7JFO - chains B and C of the 24 polymer chains in the assembly; structure by electron microscopy, 2.13 A resolution.

# Chain B
Name: Ribulose bisphosphate carboxylase small chain 2, chloroplastic
From: Chlamydomonas reinhardtii
Notes: EC 4.1.1.39
Reference sequence: P08475 (RBS2_CHLRE); residues -44 to 140 here correspond to UniProt positions 1-185 (UniProt number = residue number + 45)
Sequence (185 residues; numbered -44 to 140; the number before each row is that of its first residue; numbers below 1 keep their minus sign (Met-44 is residue -44)):
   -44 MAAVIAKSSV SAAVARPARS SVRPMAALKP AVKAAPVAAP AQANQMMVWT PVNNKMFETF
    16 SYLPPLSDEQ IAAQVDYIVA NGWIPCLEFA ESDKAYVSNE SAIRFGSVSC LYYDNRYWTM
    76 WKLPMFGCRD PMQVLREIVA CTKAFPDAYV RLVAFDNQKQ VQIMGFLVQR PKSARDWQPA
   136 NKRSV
Disordered / not traced: -44 to 0, 139-140
UniProt features mapped onto this chain:
  - modified residue: Met1 (N-methylmethionine)
From the paper describing this entry:
  - mutagenesis - D23A/E24A, M87D/V94D: decreased growth

# Chain C
Name: Ribulose bisphosphate carboxylase large chain
From: Chlamydomonas reinhardtii
Notes: EC 4.1.1.39
Reference sequence: P00877 (RBL_CHLRE); residues 1-475 here = UniProt positions 1-475
Sequence (475 residues; each row starts with the number of its first residue):
     1 MVPQTETKAG AGFKAGVKDY RLTYYTPDYV VRDTDILAAF RMTPQPGVPP EECGAAVAAE
    61 SSTGTWTTVW TDGLTSLDRY KGRCYDIEPV PGEDNQYIAY VAYPIDLFEE GSVTNMFTSI
   121 VGNVFGFKAL RALRLEDLRI PPAYVKTFVG PPHGIQVERD KLNKYGRGLL GCTIKPKLGL
   181 SAKNYGRAVY ECLRGGLDFT KDDENVNSQP FMRWRDRFLF VAEAIYKAQA ETGEVKGHYL
   241 NATAGTCEEM MKRAVCAKEL GVPIIMHDYL TGGFTANTSL AIYCRDNGLL LHIHRAMHAV
   301 IDRQRNHGIH FRVLAKALRM SGGDHLHSGT VVGKLEGERE VTLGFVDLMR DDYVEKDRSR
   361 GIYFTQDWCS MPGVMPVASG GIHVWHMPAL VEIFGDDACL QFGGGTLGHP WGNAPGAAAN
   421 RVALEACTQA RNEGRDLARE GGDVIRSACK WSPELAAACE VWKEIKFEFD TIDKL
Disordered / not traced: 1-17, 462-475
Differences from the reference sequence: conflict Pro46 (Leu in P00877)
Modified residues: Cys256 (S-methylcysteine; SMC)

# Interface between chain B and chain C
Residue-residue contacts (47; chain B residue first):
  Glu43(B) - Arg187(C)  salt bridge
  Ser56(B) - Tyr226(C)
  Arg59(B) - Tyr226(C)  hydrogen bond
  Arg59(B) - Gly261(C)  hydrogen bond (side chain-backbone)
  Phe60(B) - Tyr226(C)  hydrophobic
  Phe60(B) - Glu259(C)
  Phe60(B) - Leu260(C)
  Gly61(B) - Glu259(C)  hydrogen bond (backbone-backbone)
  Val63(B) - Arg215(C)
  Val63(B) - Glu259(C)
  Val63(B) - Leu260(C)  hydrophobic
  Cys65(B) - Leu219(C)
  Tyr67(B) - Leu219(C)
  Tyr67(B) - Ala222(C)
  Tyr67(B) - Glu223(C)
  Tyr67(B) - Tyr226(C)
  Tyr68(B) - Glu223(C)
  Asp69(B) - Glu223(C)
  Asn70(B) - Glu223(C)  hydrogen bond (backbone-side chain)
  Arg71(B) - Phe220(C)
  Arg71(B) - Glu223(C)  salt bridge
  Tyr72(B) - Lys183(C)  hydrogen bond (side chain-backbone)
  Tyr72(B) - Gly186(C)
  Tyr72(B) - Arg187(C)  hydrogen bond (side chain-backbone)
  Tyr72(B) - Phe220(C)
  Tyr72(B) - Glu223(C)  hydrogen bond (backbone-side chain)
  Tyr72(B) - Lys227(C)  hydrogen bond (backbone-side chain)
  Trp73(B) - Tyr190(C)
  Thr74(B) - Tyr190(C)  hydrogen bond
  Thr74(B) - Glu191(C)
  Thr74(B) - Arg194(C)
  Met75(B) - Arg187(C)
  Met75(B) - Glu191(C)  hydrogen bond (backbone-side chain)
  Leu78(B) - Pro410(C)
  Leu78(B) - Trp411(C)
  Leu78(B) - Gly412(C)
  Pro79(B) - Leu178(C)  hydrophobic
  Phe81(B) - Lys177(C)
  Phe110(B) - Leu178(C)  hydrophobic
  Phe110(B) - Asn184(C)
  Phe110(B) - Arg187(C)
  Gln115(B) - Leu178(C)
  Gln115(B) - Gly179(C)
  Gln115(B) - Ser181(C)
  Gln115(B) - Asn184(C)
  Gln117(B) - Lys183(C)  hydrogen bond
  Gln117(B) - Arg187(C)  hydrogen bond
Other interface residues (no listed pair), chain B (24 interface residues in all): Asn112, Val116
Other interface residues (no listed pair), chain C (29 interface residues in all): Leu180, Ala182, Ala224, Glu231, Cys256

# Overview
24 residues of chain B and 29 residues of chain C are in contact; the contacts include 12 hydrogen bonds and 2
salt bridges. Among the polar pairs are Glu43(B)-Arg187(C), Arg71(B)-Glu223(C) and Arg59(B)-Tyr226(C). The
paper reports that D23A/E24A and M87D/V94D of chain B reduce growth.
Here chain B is Ribulose bisphosphate carboxylase small chain 2, chloroplastic and chain C is Ribulose
bisphosphate carboxylase large chain, both from Chlamydomonas reinhardtii. Entry 7JFO (EPYC1(49-72)-bound
Rubisco) was determined by electron microscopy (same publication as 7JN4 and 7JSX).
